Entry 5OP8 (X-ray diffraction, 2.30 A resolution); this record covers chain A.

== Chain A ==
Protein: Hypoxia-inducible factor 1-alpha inhibitor
Organism: Homo sapiens
Notes: EC 1.14.11.30, 1.14.11.-
UniProtKB: Q9NWT6 (HIF1N_HUMAN); numbering as in UniProt (aligned over 1-349)
Amino-acid sequence (350 residues; row label = number of the first residue in the row; numbering starts at 0):
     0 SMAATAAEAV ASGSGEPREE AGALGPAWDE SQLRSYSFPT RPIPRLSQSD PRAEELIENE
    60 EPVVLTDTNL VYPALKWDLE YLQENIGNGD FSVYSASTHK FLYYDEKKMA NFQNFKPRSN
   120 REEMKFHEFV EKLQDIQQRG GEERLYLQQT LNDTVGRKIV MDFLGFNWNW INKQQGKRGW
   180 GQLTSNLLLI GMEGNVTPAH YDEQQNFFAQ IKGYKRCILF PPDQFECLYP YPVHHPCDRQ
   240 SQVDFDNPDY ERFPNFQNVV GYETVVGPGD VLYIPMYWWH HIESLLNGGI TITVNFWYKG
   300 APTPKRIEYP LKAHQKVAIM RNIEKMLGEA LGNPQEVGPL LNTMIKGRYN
Disordered / not traced: 0-14
Differences from the reference sequence: expression tag (0)
Bound ions: Zn2+: His199, Asp201, His279 (together with zinc)
Residues lining bound ligands: zinc (A1H; 2-(6-morpholin-4-ylpyrimidin-4-yl)-4-(1,2,3-triazol-1-yl)-1H-pyrazol-3-one): Tyr93, Tyr145, Gln147, Leu188, Thr196, His199, Asp201, Asn205, Phe207, Lys214, Arg238, His279, Ile281, Thr292, Asn294, Trp296
Curated features (UniProtKB/Swiss-Prot):
  - binding site (2-oxoglutarate): Tyr145, Thr196, Asn205, Lys214, Asn294
  - binding site (substrate): Asp152, Gln181 to Thr183, Asp201 to Gln203, Arg238, Gln239, Ala300, Asn321
  - binding site (Fe cation): His199, Asp201, His279
  - site: Leu340 (Important for dimer formation)
  - modified residue: Ala2 (N-acetylalanine)
From the paper describing this entry:
  - Zn2+ coordination: Asp201, His279

== Summary ==
Chain A binds zinc. The Zn2+ site is built by His199, Asp201 and His279. From UniProt: 5 residues binding
2-oxoglutarate, 11 substrate-binding residues and 3 Fe cation-binding residues. From the paper: Zn2+
coordination by Asp201 and His279.
Chain A is Hypoxia-inducible factor 1-alpha inhibitor (Homo sapiens); the structure, Factor Inhibiting HIF
(FIH) in complex with zinc and Molidustat, was determined by X-ray diffraction (same publication as 5OP6,
5OPC, 5OX5 and 5OX6).
